Entry 9NBB (electron microscopy, 5.90 A resolution (low resolution: residue-level contacts below are approximate; hydrogen-bond / salt-bridge calls are withheld)); this record covers chains C and F of the 6 polymer chains in the assembly.

[Chain C]
Name: AUGMIN subunit 3
Source organism: Arabidopsis thaliana
Reference sequence: Q0WQE7 (AUG3_ARATH); numbering as in UniProt (aligned over 1-617)
Chain sequence (617 residues; row label = number of the first residue in the row):
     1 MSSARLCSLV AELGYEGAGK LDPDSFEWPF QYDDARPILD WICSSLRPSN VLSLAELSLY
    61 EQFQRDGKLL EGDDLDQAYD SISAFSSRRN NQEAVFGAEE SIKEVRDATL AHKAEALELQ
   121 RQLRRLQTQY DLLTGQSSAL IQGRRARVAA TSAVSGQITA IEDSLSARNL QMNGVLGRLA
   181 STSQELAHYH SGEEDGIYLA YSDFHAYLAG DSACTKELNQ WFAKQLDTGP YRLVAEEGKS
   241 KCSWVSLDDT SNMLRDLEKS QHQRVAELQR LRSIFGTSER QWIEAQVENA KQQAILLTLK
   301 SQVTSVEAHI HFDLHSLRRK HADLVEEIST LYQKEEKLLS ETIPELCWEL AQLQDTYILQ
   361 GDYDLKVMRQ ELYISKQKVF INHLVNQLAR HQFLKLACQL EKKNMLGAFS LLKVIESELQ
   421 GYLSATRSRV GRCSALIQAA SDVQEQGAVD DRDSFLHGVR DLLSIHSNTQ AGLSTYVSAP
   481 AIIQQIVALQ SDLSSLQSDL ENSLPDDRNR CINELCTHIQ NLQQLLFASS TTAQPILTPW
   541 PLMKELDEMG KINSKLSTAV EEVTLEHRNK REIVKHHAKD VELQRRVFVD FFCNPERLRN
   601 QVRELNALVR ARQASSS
Not modelled in the structure: 1-164, 424-617

[Chain F]
Name: AUGMIN subunit 6
Source organism: Arabidopsis thaliana
Reference sequence: Q94BP7 (AUG6_ARATH); numbering as in UniProt (aligned over 1-387)
Chain sequence (387 residues; row label = number of the first residue in the row):
     1 MTMDREKERE LELESAMYTN CLLLGLDPNV IGLGASNGTP RVGLFRHSNP KLGEQLLYFI
    61 LSSLRGPAQS SKDFDKVWPI FDSAQSRDFR KVVQAIISEL ESQGALPRSN SRVSSLATCC
   121 GPRFVELLWQ LSLHALREVH RRTFPADVAS NPLPSSLTDV SFSHAATLLP VTKARIVLER
   181 RRFLKNAETA VQRQAMWSNL AHEMTAEFRG LCAEEAYLQQ ELEKLNDLRN KVKQEGEVWD
   241 DLVSSSSQNS HLVSKATRLW DSIMARKGQH EVLASGPIED LIAHREHRYR ISGSALLAAM
   301 DQSSQVPRAE LLSAHSDDSA SLADDKELSD GSYTNMHDHS LVDSFETASS QASDETLSRV
   361 DDRGGKINQT VDVAEVIRRW THALQRI
Not modelled in the structure: 329-387

[Chain C / chain F interface]
Residue-residue contacts - 19 pairs, chain C then chain F:
  Tyr231(C) - Lys326(F)
  Val234(C) - Ala323(F)
  Val234(C) - Glu327(F)
  Ala235(C) - Glu327(F)
  Glu237(C) - Ser319(F)
  Glu237(C) - Ala320(F)
  Glu237(C) - Ala323(F)
  Gly238(C) - Ala323(F)
  Gly238(C) - Glu327(F)
  Lys239(C) - Glu327(F)
  Lys241(C) - Asp317(F)
  Trp244(C) - Leu312(F)
  Val245(C) - Tyr289(F)
  Ser246(C) - Arg288(F)
  Asp248(C) - Ser292(F)
  Asp248(C) - Gly293(F)
  Asp249(C) - Arg288(F)
  Asp249(C) - Tyr289(F)
  Asp249(C) - Ser292(F)
Other interface residues (no listed pair), chain C (13 interface residues in all): Thr250

[Summary]
13 residues of chain C and 11 residues of chain F are in contact.
Here chain C is AUGMIN subunit 3 and chain F is AUGMIN subunit 6, both from Arabidopsis thaliana. Entry 9NBB
(Augmin/V junction(closed)) was determined by electron microscopy (same publication as 9NA8, 9NA9, 9NBA and
9NBD).
